PDB entry 4YHH | X-ray diffraction, 3.42 A resolution | chains A and J of the 21 polymer chains in the assembly

# Chain A
Molecule: 16S ribosomal RNA
Source organism: Thermus thermophilus HB8
Sequence (1507 nucleotides; each row starts with the number of its first residue; note: 42 numbers in that range are skipped by the numbering (no residue carries them; nothing is unmodelled there); a row labelled like 190A-190L holds insertion residues (190A, then the next letters in order)):
     3 GUUGGAGAGU UUGAUCCUGG CUCAGGGUGA ACGCUGGCGG CGUGCCUAAG ACAUGCAAGU
    63 CGUGCGGG
    73 CCGCGGGGUU UU
    88 ACUCCG
    95 UGGUC
   101 AGCGGCGGAC GGGUGAGUAA CGCGUGGGU
  129A G
   130 ACCUACCCGG AAGAGGGGGA CAACCCGGGG AAACUCGGGC UAAUCCCCCA UGUGGACCCG
   190 C
190A-190L CCCUUGGGGUGU
   191 GUCCAAAGGG CUUU
   216 GCCCGCUUCC GGAUGGGCCC GCGUCCCAUC AGCUAGUUGG UGGGGUAAUG GCCCACCAAG
   276 GCGACGACGG GUAGCCGGUC UGAGAGGAUG GCCGGCCACA GGGGCACUGA GACACGGGCC
   336 CCACUCCUAC GGGAGGCAGC AGUUAGGAAU CUUCCGCAAU GGGCGCAAGC CUGACGGAGC
   396 GACGCCGCUU GGAGGAAGAA GCCCUUCGGG GUGUAAACUC CUGAA
   442 CCCGGGACGA AACCCCCGAC GA
   474 GGGGACUGAC GGUACCGGG
   494 GUAAUAGCGC CGGCCAACUC CGUGCCAGCA GCCGCGGUAA UACGGAGGGC GCGAGCGUUA
   554 CCCGGAUUCA CUGGGCGUAA AGGGCGUGUA GGCGGCCUGG GGCGUCCCAU GUGAAAGACC
   614 ACGGCUCAAC CGUGGGGGAG CGUGGGAUAC GCUCAGGCUA GACGGUGGGA GAGGGUGGUG
   674 GAAUUCCCGG AGUAGCGGUG AAAUGCGCAG AUACCGGGAG GAACGCCGAU GGCGAAGGCA
   734 GCCACCUGGU CCACCCGUGA CGCUGAGGCG CGAAAGCGUG GGGAGCAAAC CGGAUUAGAU
   794 ACCCGGGUAG UCCACGCCCU AAACGAUGCG CGCUAGGUCU CUGGGUCU
   848 CCUGGGGGCC GAAGCUAACG CGUUAAGCGC GCCGCCUGGG GAGUACGGCC GCAAGGCUGA
   908 AACUCAAAGG AAUUGACGGG GGCCCGCACA AGCGGUGGAG CAUGUGGUUU AAUUCGAAGC
   968 AACGCGAAGA ACCUUACCAG GCCUUGACAU GCUAGG
 1003A G
  1004 AACCCGGGUG AAAGCCUGGG GUGCCCC
1030A-1030D GCGA
  1031 GGGGAGCCCU AGCACAGGUG CUGCAUGGCC GUCGUCAGCU CGUGCCGUGA GGUGUUGGGU
  1091 UAAGUCCCGC AACGAGCGCA ACCCCCGCCG UUAGUUGCCA GCGGUUCGGC CGGGCACUCU
  1151 AACGGGACUG CCCGCGAAA
  1171 GCGGGAGGAA GGAGGGGACG ACGUCUGGUC AGCAUGGCCC UUACGGCCUG GGCGACACAC
  1231 GUGCUACAAU GCCCACUACA AAGCGAUGCC ACCCGGCAAC GGGGAGCUAA UCGCAAAAAG
  1291 GUGGGCCCAG UUCGGAUUGG GGUCUGCAAC CCGACCCCAU GAAGCCGGAA UCGCUAGUAA
  1351 UCGCGGAUCA G
 1361A C
  1362 CAUGCCGCGG UGAAUACGUU CCCGGGCCUU GUACACACCG CCCGUCACGC CAUGGGAGCG
  1422 GGCUCUACCC GAAGUCGCCG GG
  1446 AGCCUACGGG
  1459 CAGGCGCCGA GGGUAGGGCC CGUGACUGGG GCGAAGUCGU AACAAGGUAG CUGUACCGGA
  1519 AGGUGCGGCU GGAU
Metal / ion sites: Mg2+ site 1 near G21 (its only coordinating residue here); Mg2+ site 2 near C48 (its only coordinating residue here); Mg2+ site 3 near A53 (its only coordinating residue here); Mg2+ site 4 near A195 (its only coordinating residue here); Mg2+ site 5 near G289 (its only coordinating residue here); Mg2+ site 6 near G297 (its only coordinating residue here); Mg2+ site 7: G299, G558; Mg2+ site 8: C307, C308; Mg2+ site 9 near A315 (its only coordinating residue here); Mg2+ site 10 near C352 (its only coordinating residue here); Mg2+ site 11: G450, A452; Mg2+ site 12: G506, A509, A510; 36 more Mg2+ sites not listed
Residues lining bound ligands: tigecycline (T1C): U531, A965, G966, U1052, G1053, C1054, A1055, C1195, U1196, G1197, G1198
Reported in the primary citation:
  - binding site for tigecycline: C1054, C1195, G1198
  - Mg2+ coordination: G966, C1054
  - conformationally variable residues: C1054
  - binding site for Mg2+: G966

# Chain J
Molecule: 30S ribosomal protein S10
Source organism: Thermus thermophilus HB8
Reference sequence: Q5SHN7 (RS10_THET8); residue numbers follow UniProt; this construct covers 3-101
Sequence (99 residues; row label = number of the first residue in the row):
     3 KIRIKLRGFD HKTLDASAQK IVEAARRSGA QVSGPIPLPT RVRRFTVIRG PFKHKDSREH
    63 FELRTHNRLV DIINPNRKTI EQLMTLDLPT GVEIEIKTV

# Interface between chain A and chain J
Residue-residue contacts - 79 pairs, chain A then chain J:
  G963(A) with Phe54(J), sugar contact
  A964(A) with Lys55(J), hydrogen bond to the phosphate
  A965(A) with Lys55(J), salt bridge to the phosphate
  A969(A) with Lys55(J), salt bridge to the phosphate; His56(J), salt bridge to the phosphate
  C972(A) with Lys55(J), hydrogen bond to the sugar; Lys57(J), hydrogen bond to the phosphate
  G973(A) with Pro53(J), sugar contact; Phe54(J), sugar contact; Lys57(J), salt bridge to the phosphate
  A975(A) with Thr48(J), base contact; Lys57(J), salt bridge to the phosphate; Arg60(J), base contact
  G1058(A) with Pro53(J), base contact
  C1059(A) with Arg51(J), hydrogen bond to the sugar; Pro53(J), sugar contact
  C1060(A) with Arg51(J), sugar contact; Gly52(J), sugar contact; His56(J), sugar contact; Ser59(J), hydrogen bond to the phosphate
  G1061(A) with Arg51(J), phosphate contact; His56(J), hydrogen bond to the sugar; Ser59(J), hydrogen bond to the phosphate
  A1123(A) with Gly36(J), hydrogen bond to the phosphate; Pro37(J), hydrogen bond to the sugar; Ile38(J), sugar contact; Pro39(J), base contact
  G1124(A) with Ser35(J), sugar contact; Gly36(J), hydrogen bond to the phosphate; Ile38(J), sugar contact
  U1125(A) with Arg5(J), hydrogen bond to the phosphate; Ser35(J), hydrogen bond to the phosphate; Ile38(J), sugar contact; Leu40(J), base contact; Asp73(J), sugar contact
  U1126(A) with Arg5(J), salt bridge to the phosphate; Lys7(J), hydrogen bond to the base; Leu40(J), base contact; Leu71(J), base contact; Lys99(J), hydrogen bond to the base
  U1150(A) with Pro39(J), hydrogen bond to the sugar; Leu40(J), sugar contact; Pro41(J), sugar contact
  A1151(A) with Pro39(J), base contact; Leu40(J), phosphate contact; Pro41(J), phosphate contact; Thr42(J), hydrogen bond to the phosphate; His68(J), phosphate contact
  A1152(A) with His13(J), phosphate contact; Asp17(J), sugar contact; His68(J), salt bridge to the phosphate
  C1153(A) with His13(J), salt bridge to the phosphate
  A1188(A) with Arg51(J), phosphate contact
  C1189(A) with Arg51(J), salt bridge to the phosphate
  G1197(A) with His56(J), hydrogen bond to the base
  G1198(A) with Pro53(J), base contact; Phe54(J), sugar contact; Lys55(J), hydrogen bond to the sugar
  U1199(A) with Phe54(J), sugar contact
  A1252(A) with Arg46(J), phosphate contact
  G1253(A) with Val44(J), sugar contact; Arg46(J), salt bridge to the phosphate
  C1254(A) with Arg43(J), salt bridge to the phosphate; Val44(J), phosphate contact; Arg45(J), salt bridge to the phosphate
  G1255(A) with Arg43(J), hydrogen bond to the base; Arg45(J), salt bridge to the phosphate
  U1278(A) with Arg9(J), hydrogen bond to the sugar
  A1279(A) with Lys7(J), salt bridge to the phosphate; Arg9(J), salt bridge to the phosphate
  A1280(A) with Lys7(J), salt bridge to the phosphate; Pro41(J), sugar contact; Asn69(J), phosphate contact
  C1366(A) with Arg60(J), hydrogen bond to the sugar
  C1367(A) with Thr48(J), hydrogen bond to the sugar; Arg60(J), sugar contact; His62(J), phosphate contact
  G1368(A) with Arg46(J), sugar contact; His62(J), salt bridge to the phosphate
Other interface residues (no listed pair), chain A (37 interface residues in all): A974, C1114, A1201
Other interface residues (no listed pair), chain J (39 interface residues in all): Val34, Ile50, Glu61, Glu64, Arg70, Glu97

# In short
37 residues of chain A and 39 residues of chain J are in contact; the contacts include 22 hydrogen bonds and
17 salt bridges. Polar pairs include U1126(A)-Lys7(J), U1126(A)-Lys99(J) and G1197(A)-His56(J). Bound to chain
A: tigecycline. The paper reports a binding site for tigecycline at C1054(A), C1195(A) and G1198(A); a binding
site for Mg2+ at G966(A).
Chain A is 16S ribosomal RNA and chain J is 30S ribosomal protein S10, both from Thermus thermophilus HB8; the
structure, Crystal structure of the 30S ribosomal subunit from Thermus thermophilus in complex with
tigecycline, was determined by X-ray diffraction.
